6YMX - chains N and O of the 32 polymer chains in the assembly; structure by electron microscopy, 3.17 A resolution.

== Chain N ==
Name: Cytochrome b
Organism: Saccharomyces cerevisiae (strain ATCC 204508 / S288c)
Notes: EC 7.1.1.8
UniProt: P00163 (CYB_YEAST); residue numbers follow UniProt; this construct covers 1-385
Sequence (385 residues; each row starts with the number of its first residue):
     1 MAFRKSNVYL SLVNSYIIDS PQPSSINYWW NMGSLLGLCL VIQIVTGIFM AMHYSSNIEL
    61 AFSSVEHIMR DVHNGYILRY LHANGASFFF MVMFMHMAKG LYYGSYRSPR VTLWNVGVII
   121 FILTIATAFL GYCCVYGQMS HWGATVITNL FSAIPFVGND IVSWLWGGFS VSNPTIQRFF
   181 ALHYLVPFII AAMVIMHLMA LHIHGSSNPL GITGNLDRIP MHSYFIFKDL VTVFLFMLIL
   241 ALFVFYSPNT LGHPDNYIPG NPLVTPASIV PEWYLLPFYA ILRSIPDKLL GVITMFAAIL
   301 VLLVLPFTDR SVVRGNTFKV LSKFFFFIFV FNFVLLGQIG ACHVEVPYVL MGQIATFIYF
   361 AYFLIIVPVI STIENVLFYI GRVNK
Metal / ion sites: heme Fe site 1: His82, His183; heme Fe site 2: His96, His197
Small-molecule neighbours:
  - phosphatidic acid (6PH; (1R)-2-(phosphonooxy)-1-[(tridecanoyloxy)methyl]ethyl pentadecanoate): Ser34, Gly37, Leu38, Val41, His222, Ser223, Ile226, Phe227, Asp229, Leu230, Val233, Phe234
  - phosphatidic acid (7PH; (1R)-2-(dodecanoyloxy)-1-[(phosphonooxy)methyl]ethyl tetradecanoate): Ile42, Val45, Ile77, Leu81, Met237, Leu240, Phe245
  - 3-sn-phosphatidylethanolamine (8PE; (2R)-3-{[(S)-(2-aminoethoxy)(hydroxy)phosphoryl]oxy}-2-(tetradecanoyloxy)propyl octadecanoate): Asn27, Trp29, Phe94, Met95, Met97, Ala98, Lys99, Tyr102, Tyr103, Phe121, Phe278, Leu302, Thr317, Lys323, Phe326, Phe327, Phe329, Val330, Phe331, Phe333, Val334, Tyr359
  - 3-sn-phosphatidylethanolamine (9PE; (1R)-2-{[(S)-(2-aminoethoxy)(hydroxy)phosphoryl]oxy}-1-[(heptanoyloxy)methyl]ethyl octadecanoate), molecule 1: Phe3, Asn7, Tyr9, Leu10, Leu12, Val13, Ile195
  - 3-sn-phosphatidylethanolamine (9PE), molecule 2: Thr112, Asn115, Val116, Ile119, Met193, Ile195, Met196, Met199
  - cardiolipin (CN3; (2R,5S,11R,14R)-5,8,11-trihydroxy-2-(nonanoyloxy)-5,11-dioxido-16-oxo-14-[(propanoyloxy)methyl]-4,6,10,12,15-pentaoxa-5,11-diphosphanonadec-1-yl undecanoate): Asn27, Tyr28, Trp29, Met32, Leu35, Phe88, Met91, Val92, Met95, Val231, Thr232, Leu235, Phe236, Ile239
  - cardiolipin (CN5; (5S,11R)-5,8,11-trihydroxy-5,11-dioxido-17-oxo-4,6,10,12,16-pentaoxa-5,11-diphosphaoctadec-1-yl pentadecanoate): Leu12, Val13, Tyr16, Ile17, Ile195, Leu198, Met199, Ile226, Asp229
  - heme (HEM), molecule 1: Trp30, Gly33, Ser34, Leu36, Gly37, Phe89, Met93, His96, Met97, Lys99, Ser105, Leu113, Trp114, Gly117, Val118, Ile120, Phe121, Ile190, Val194, His197, Leu198, Leu201, Ser206, Ser207
  - heme (HEM), molecule 2: Leu40, Gln43, Ile44, Gly47, Ile48, Met50, Ala51, Tyr54, Val65, Arg79, His82, Ala83, Ala86, Phe89, Thr127, Ala128, Gly131, Tyr132, Cys134, Val135, Phe180, His183, Tyr184, Pro187, Ile190, Asn256, Tyr274
  - UQ6 (5-(3,7,11,15,19,23-hexamethyl-tetracosa-2,6,10,14,18,22-hexaenyl)-2,3-dimethoxy-6-methyl-benzene-1,4-diol), molecule 1: Tyr16, Ile17, Gly33, Ser34, Gly37, Leu40, Val41, Ile44, Ile48, Phe49, Ala191, Val194, Leu198, Leu201, Met221, Asp229
  - UQ6, molecule 2: Trp164, Leu182, Leu185
Swiss-Prot annotation at these positions:
  - binding site (a ubiquinone): Tyr16, His202
  - binding site (heme b): His82, His96, His183, His197
  - natural variant: Ile122 (I122T: In strain: ATCC 44821 / 777-3A), Ile269 (I269ID: In strain: D273-10B/A21)
  - mutagenesis: Gly131 (G131S: In W7: Causes respiratory deficiency)

== Chain O ==
Name: Cytochrome c1, heme protein, mitochondrial
Organism: Saccharomyces cerevisiae (strain ATCC 204508 / S288c)
Notes: EC 7.1.1.8
UniProt: P07143 (CY1_YEAST); residue numbers follow UniProt; this construct covers 62-309
Sequence (248 residues; row label = number of the first residue in the row):
    62 MTAAEHGLHA PAYAWSHNGP FETFDHASIR RGYQVYREVC AACHSLDRVA WRTLVGVSHT
   122 NEEVRNMAEE FEYDDEPDEQ GNPKKRPGKL SDYIPGPYPN EQAARAANQG ALPPDLSLIV
   182 KARHGGCDYI FSLLTGYPDE PPAGVALPPG SNYNPYFPGG SIAMARVLFD DMVEYEDGTP
   242 ATTSQMAKDV TTFLNWCAEP EHDERKRLGL KTVIILSSLY LLSIWVKKFK WAGIKTRKFV
   302 FNPPKPRK
Metal / ion sites: heme Fe near His105 (its only coordinating residue here)
Small-molecule neighbours:
  - phosphatidic acid (7PH; (1R)-2-(dodecanoyloxy)-1-[(phosphonooxy)methyl]ethyl tetradecanoate): Leu269, Lys272, Thr273, Ile276, Leu277
  - cardiolipin (CN3; (2R,5S,11R,14R)-5,8,11-trihydroxy-2-(nonanoyloxy)-5,11-dioxido-16-oxo-14-[(propanoyloxy)methyl]-4,6,10,12,15-pentaoxa-5,11-diphosphanonadec-1-yl undecanoate): Tyr281, Ile285, Lys288, Lys289
  - heme (HEM): Val96, Val100, Cys101, Cys104, His105, Asn169, Ala172, Leu173, Pro174, Pro175, Leu177, Ile180, Arg184, Tyr190, Ile191, Leu194, Leu195, Phe218, Ile223, Ala224, Met225, Val228, Leu229, Val251, Leu255
Swiss-Prot annotation at these positions:
  - binding site (heme c): Cys101, Cys104, His105, Met225
  - mutagenesis: Arg166 (R166G: Abolishes catalytic activity), Lys272 (K272A: Loss of RIP1 from the bc1 complex), Lys288 (K288L: Loss of CYT1 and COB from the bc1 complex; when associated with L-289 and L-296), Lys289 (K289L: Loss of CYT1 and COB from the bc1 complex; when associated with L-288 and L-296), Lys296 (K296L: Loss of CYT1 and COB from the bc1 complex; when associated with L-288 and L-289)

== How chain N and chain O interact ==
Pairs across the interface (60; chain N residue first):
  Tyr28(N) - Lys288(O)
  Phe62(N) - Arg109(O)
  Phe62(N) - Leu179(O)  hydrophobic
  Glu66(N) - Arg109(O)
  Glu66(N) - Leu179(O)
  Met69(N) - Lys182(O)
  Met69(N) - Glu262(O)
  Arg70(N) - Arg109(O)
  Arg70(N) - Ser178(O)
  Arg70(N) - Leu179(O)
  Arg70(N) - Cys258(O)  hydrogen bond (side chain-backbone)
  Arg70(N) - Ala259(O)
  Tyr76(N) - Glu262(O)
  Tyr76(N) - Leu269(O)
  Ile77(N) - Leu269(O)  hydrophobic
  Tyr80(N) - Lys182(O)  hydrogen bond
  Asp217(N) - Arg298(O)  salt bridge
  Ser223(N) - Lys291(O)
  Tyr224(N) - Lys291(O)
  Tyr224(N) - Trp292(O)  hydrogen bond (backbone-side chain)
  Tyr224(N) - Ile295(O)  hydrophobic
  Phe225(N) - Trp292(O)  hydrophobic
  Phe227(N) - Val287(O)  hydrophobic
  Phe227(N) - Lys288(O)
  Phe227(N) - Lys291(O)
  Leu230(N) - Ser284(O)  hydrogen bond (backbone-side chain)
  Val231(N) - Tyr281(O)
  Val231(N) - Ser284(O)  hydrogen bond (backbone-side chain)
  Val231(N) - Ile285(O)  hydrophobic
  Val231(N) - Lys288(O)
  Phe234(N) - Leu277(O)
  Phe234(N) - Leu280(O)
  Phe234(N) - Tyr281(O)
  Phe234(N) - Ser284(O)
  Met237(N) - Leu277(O)
  Leu238(N) - Leu277(O)
  Leu238(N) - Ser278(O)
  Ala241(N) - Thr273(O)
  Ala241(N) - Val274(O)
  Leu242(N) - Val274(O)  hydrophobic
  Val244(N) - Arg266(O)
  Phe245(N) - Arg266(O)  hydrogen bond (backbone-side chain)
  Phe245(N) - Leu269(O)  hydrophobic
  Phe245(N) - Gly270(O)
  Phe245(N) - Thr273(O)
  Tyr246(N) - Pro81(O)
  Tyr246(N) - Lys267(O)  hydrogen bond (side chain-backbone)
  Tyr246(N) - Gly270(O)  hydrogen bond (side chain-backbone)
  Tyr246(N) - Leu271(O)  hydrogen bond (side chain-backbone)
  Tyr246(N) - Val274(O)  hydrophobic
  Pro248(N) - Arg266(O)
  Asn249(N) - Lys182(O)
  Pro254(N) - Lys182(O)
  Pro254(N) - Ala183(O)
  Tyr257(N) - Lys182(O)
  Tyr257(N) - Ala183(O)  hydrophobic
  Ile258(N) - Ala183(O)  hydrophobic
  Ile258(N) - Arg184(O)
  His343(N) - Met62(O)
  Glu345(N) - Met62(O)  hydrogen bond (side chain-backbone)
Other interface residues (no listed pair), chain N (36 interface residues in all): Ser24, Asp71, Ile219, Lys228, Leu235, Asp255
Other interface residues (no listed pair), chain O (36 interface residues in all): Val110, Arg113, His185, Pro261, Glu265, Phe300

== In short ==
The chain N/chain O interface involves 36 residues from each chain; the contacts include 10 hydrogen bonds and
1 salt bridge. Polar contacts include Asp217(N)-Arg298(O), Arg70(N)-Cys258(O) and Tyr80(N)-Lys182(O). One
cardiolipin molecule and one phosphatidic acid molecule are bound between chain N and chain O.
Chain N is Cytochrome b and chain O is Cytochrome c1, heme protein, mitochondrial, both from Saccharomyces
cerevisiae (strain ATCC 204508 / S288c); the structure, CIII2/CIV respiratory supercomplex from Saccharomyces
cerevisiae, was determined by electron microscopy, deposited together with 6YMY.
